Entry 8B2B (X-ray diffraction, 1.90 A resolution); this record covers chain AAA.

== Chain AAA ==
Name: 3-dehydroquinate dehydratase
Source organism: Salmonella enterica subsp. enterica serovar Typhi
Notes: EC 4.2.1.10
Reference sequence: P24670 (AROD_SALTI); numbering as in UniProt (aligned over 1-252)
Amino-acid sequence (252 residues; row label = number of the first residue in the row):
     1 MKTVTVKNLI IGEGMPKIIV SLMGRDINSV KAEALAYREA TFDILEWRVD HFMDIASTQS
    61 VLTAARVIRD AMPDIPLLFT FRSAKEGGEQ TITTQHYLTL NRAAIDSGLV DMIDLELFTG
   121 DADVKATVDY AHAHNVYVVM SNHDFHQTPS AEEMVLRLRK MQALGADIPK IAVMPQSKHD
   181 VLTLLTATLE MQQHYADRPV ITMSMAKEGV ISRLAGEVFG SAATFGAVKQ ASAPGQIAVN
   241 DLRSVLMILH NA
Curated features (UniProtKB/Swiss-Prot):
  - active site: His143 (Proton donor/acceptor), Lys170 (Schiff-base intermediate with substrate)
  - binding site (3-dehydroquinate): Ser21, Glu46 to Arg48, Arg82, Arg213, Ser232, Gln236
Covalently attached groups: (4R,5R)-3-amino-4,5-dihydroxy-cyclohexene-1-carboxylic acid (PVI) linked to Lys170
Bound ions: Na+: Glu86, Ser141
Residues lining bound ligands: PVI ((4R,5R)-3-amino-4,5-dihydroxy-cyclohexene-1-carboxylic acid): Ser21, Glu46, Arg48, Thr80, Arg82, Asp114, His143, Ala172, Met203, Met205, Arg213, Phe225, Ser232, Ala233, Gln236
Reported in the primary citation:
  - catalytic residues: His143, Lys170 (citing earlier work)
  - binding site for PVI: Ser21, Glu46, Arg48, Arg82, Asp114, Lys170, Arg213, Gln236

== Summary ==
Compound PVI is covalently linked to Lys170. Glu86 and Ser141 coordinate Na+. Curated annotation (UniProt)
lists active-site residues His143 and Lys170 and 8 residues binding 3-dehydroquinate. The paper reports
catalytic residues His143 and Lys170; a binding site for PVI at Ser21, Glu46 and Arg48 among others.
Chain AAA is 3-dehydroquinate dehydratase (Salmonella enterica subsp. enterica serovar Typhi); the structure,
Crystal structure of type I dehydroquinase from Salmonella typhi inhibited by a hydroxylamine derivative, was
determined by X-ray diffraction (same publication as 8B2C).
